PDB entry 8Y5F | electron microscopy, 3.13 A resolution | chains B and C of the 4 polymer chains in the assembly

== Chain B ==
Molecule: Spermidine/putrescine transport system permease protein PotB
From: Escherichia coli
Amino-acid sequence (285 residues; each row starts with the number of its first residue):
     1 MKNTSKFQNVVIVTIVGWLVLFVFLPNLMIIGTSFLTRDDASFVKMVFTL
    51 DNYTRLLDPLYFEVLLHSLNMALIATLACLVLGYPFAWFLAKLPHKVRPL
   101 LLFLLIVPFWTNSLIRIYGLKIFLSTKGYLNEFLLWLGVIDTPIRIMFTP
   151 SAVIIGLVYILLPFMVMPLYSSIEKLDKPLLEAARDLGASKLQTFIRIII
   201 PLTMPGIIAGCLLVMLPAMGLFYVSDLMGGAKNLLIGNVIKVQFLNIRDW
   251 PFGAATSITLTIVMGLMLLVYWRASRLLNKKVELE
Unresolved in the structure: 1-6, 280-285

== Chain C ==
Molecule: Spermidine/putrescine transport system permease protein PotC
From: Escherichia coli
UniProtKB: P0AFK6 (POTC_ECOLI); residues 1-264 here = UniProt positions 1-264
Amino-acid sequence (264 residues; row label = number of the first residue in the row):
     1 MIGRLLRGGFMTAIYAYLYIPIIILIVNSFNSSRFGINWQGFTTKWYSLL
    51 MNNDSLLQAAQHSLTMAVFSATFATLIGSLTAVALYRYRFRGKPFVSGML
   101 FVVMMSPDIVMAISLLVLFMLLGIQLGFWSLLFSHITFCLPFVVVTVYSR
   151 LKGFDVRMLEAAKDLGASEFTILRKIILPLAMPAVAAGWVLSFTLSMDDV
   201 VVSSFVTGPSYEILPLKIYSMVKVGVSPEVNALATILLVLSLVMVIASQL
   251 IARDKTKGNTGDVK
Unresolved in the structure: 1-4, 254-264

== Chain B / chain C interface ==
Contacting residue pairs - 86 pairs, chain B then chain C:
  Phe7(B) with Glu169(C)
  Gln8(B) with Tyr88(C)
  Val11(B) with Ala84(C), hydrophobic
  Ile15(B) with Thr81(C)
  Trp18(B) with Ile136(C), hydrophobic; Thr137(C), hydrogen bond
  Leu19(B) with Met99(C), hydrophobic
  Leu21(B) with Leu118(C)
  Phe22(B) with Leu115(C); Phe119(C), hydrophobic; Phe133(C), hydrophobic; Thr137(C)
  Val23(B) with Val103(C), hydrophobic
  Phe24(B) with Met99(C), hydrophobic
  Pro26(B) with Ser114(C); Leu118(C), hydrophobic
  Asn27(B) with Val110(C); Ser114(C), hydrogen bond
  Met29(B) with Leu121(C), hydrophobic
  Ile30(B) with Ile113(C), hydrophobic; Val117(C), hydrophobic
  Leu82(B) with Phe10(C); Ile14(C)
  Pro85(B) with Phe10(C), hydrophobic
  Phe86(B) with Ile14(C), hydrophobic; Tyr15(C)
  Phe89(B) with Arg7(C)
  Leu93(B) with Met11(C), hydrophobic
  Leu101(B) with Tyr15(C), hydrogen bond (backbone-side chain)
  Leu104(B) with Tyr19(C), hydrogen bond (backbone-side chain)
  Leu105(B) with Tyr15(C)
  Ile106(B) with Thr194(C)
  Val107(B) with Tyr19(C)
  Pro108(B) with Tyr19(C); Ile22(C), hydrophobic
  Phe109(B) with Thr194(C); Asp198(C)
  Trp110(B) with Thr194(C), hydrogen bond; Met197(C); Ser241(C); Leu242(C), hydrophobic; Val245(C), hydrophobic
  Asn112(B) with Met197(C); Asp198(C); Val200(C); Pro215(C)
  Ser113(B) with Asp198(C), hydrogen bond
  Leu114(B) with Ile218(C), hydrophobic; Tyr219(C)
  Ile115(B) with Leu25(C); Val230(C), hydrophobic
  Tyr118(B) with Val226(C)
  Gly119(B) with Leu25(C)
  Ile122(B) with Phe35(C)
  Phe123(B) with Ile20(C), hydrophobic; Ile24(C), hydrophobic
  Lys127(B) with Ile37(C)
  Gly128(B) with Ile37(C)
  Tyr129(B) with Ile24(C), hydrophobic; Ile37(C); Asn38(C); Trp39(C)
  Glu132(B) with Asn38(C)
  Ile155(B) with Tyr17(C), hydrogen bond (backbone-side chain)
  Val158(B) with Tyr17(C)
  Tyr159(B) with Tyr17(C); Leu18(C), hydrogen bond (side chain-backbone); Pro21(C)
  Leu212(B) with Met105(C), hydrophobic
  Leu213(B) with Met105(C), hydrophobic
  Gly220(B) with Ile109(C)
  Asp226(B) with Tyr219(C), hydrogen bond
  Leu227(B) with Val222(C), hydrophobic
  Ile240(B) with Ile109(C), hydrophobic; Ile113(C), hydrophobic
  Lys241(B) with Tyr219(C), hydrogen bond
  Phe244(B) with Ile113(C), hydrophobic
  Trp250(B) with Val117(C), hydrophobic; Met120(C), hydrophobic
  Leu260(B) with Pro107(C), hydrophobic; Val110(C), hydrophobic
  Met264(B) with Val102(C), hydrophobic; Met105(C)
  Leu268(B) with Phe101(C), hydrophobic; Val102(C), hydrophobic
  Tyr271(B) with Phe101(C), hydrophobic
Other interface residues (no listed pair), chain B (74 interface residues in all): Ile12, Leu90, Lys92, Phe103, Thr111, Arg116, Leu120, Leu162, Pro163, Phe164, Ala209, Leu216, Pro217, Phe222, Tyr223, Gly237, Ser257, Thr261, Trp272
Other interface residues (no listed pair), chain C (70 interface residues in all): Gly36, Ile77, Leu80, Leu85, Gly98, Leu100, Ser106, Asp108, Leu140, Leu195, Asp199, Val201, Ser204, Phe205, Leu214, Ala234, Leu238
The authors on this interface:
  - pairs named by the authors: Asp226(B)-Tyr219(C), Lys241(B)-Tyr219(C)
  - interface residues, chain C: Tyr219(C)

== Overview ==
The interface between chain B and chain C involves 74 residues on one side and 70 on the other; the contacts
include 10 hydrogen bonds. Polar contacts include Trp18(B)-Thr137(C), Asn27(B)-Ser114(C) and
Leu101(B)-Tyr15(C). The paper describes contacts between Asp226(B) and Tyr219(C) and Lys241(B) and Tyr219(C).
From the paper: the interface residue Tyr219(C).
Chain B is Spermidine/putrescine transport system permease protein PotB and chain C is Spermidine/putrescine
transport system permease protein PotC, both from Escherichia coli; the structure, Cryo-EM structure of E.coli
spermidine transporter PotABC, was determined by electron microscopy, deposited together with 8Y5G, 8Y5H, 8Y5I
and 8ZX1.
